PDB entry 6O22 | solution NMR | chains B and C of the 6 polymer chains in the assembly

[Chain B]
Protein: Vacuolar protein sorting-associated protein 75
Source organism: Saccharomyces cerevisiae (strain ATCC 204508 / S288c)
UniProtKB: P53853 (VPS75_YEAST); residue numbers follow UniProt; this construct covers 1-264
Chain sequence (264 residues; numbered 1 to 264; the number before each row is that of its first residue):
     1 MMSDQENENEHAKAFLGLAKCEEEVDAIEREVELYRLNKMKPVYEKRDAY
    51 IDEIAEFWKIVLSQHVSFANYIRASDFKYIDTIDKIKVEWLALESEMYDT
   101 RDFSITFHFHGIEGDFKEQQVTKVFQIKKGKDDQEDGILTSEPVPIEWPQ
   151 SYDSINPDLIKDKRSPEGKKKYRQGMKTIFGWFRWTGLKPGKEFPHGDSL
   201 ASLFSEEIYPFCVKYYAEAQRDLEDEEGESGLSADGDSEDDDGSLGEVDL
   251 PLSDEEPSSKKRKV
Unresolved in the structure: 1-8, 226-264
Swiss-Prot annotation at these positions:
  - modified residue: Ser3 (Phosphoserine)
  - mutagenesis: Ala19 (A19D: Decreases RTT109 binding; A19I: Mildly decreases RTT109 activity stimulation), Cys21 to Val32 (Abolishes dimer formation. Decreases activity and binding to RTT109), Arg73 to Ala74 (Decreases RTT109 binding and activity stimulation), Glu167 to Thr178 (Decreases RTT109 activity stimulation), Arg173 to Lys177 (Decreases RTT109 binding and activity stimulation), Ser205 to Glu207 (Decreases RTT109 activity stimulation), Glu206 to Glu207 (Increases acetylation of histone H3 'Lys-56'; Decreases RTT109 activity stimulation), Glu218 to Asp222 (Decreases RTT109 binding and activity stimulation), Ser233 to Val264 (Decreases RTT109 activity stimulation)
What the authors report for this chain:
  - mutagenesis - E206A/E207A: increased catalytic activity

[Chain C]
Protein: Histone acetyltransferase RTT109
Source organism: Saccharomyces cerevisiae (strain ATCC 204508 / S288c)
Notes: EC 2.3.1.48
UniProtKB: Q07794 (RT109_YEAST); numbering as in UniProt (aligned over 1-436)
Chain sequence (442 residues; numbered -5 to 436; the number before each row is that of its first residue; numbers below 1 keep their minus sign (Gly-5 is residue -5)):
    -5 GMDPNSMSLNDFLSSVLPVSEQFEYLSLQSIPLETHAVVTPNKDDKRVPK
    45 STIKTQHFFSLFHQGKVFFSLEVYVYVTLWDEADAERLIFVSKADTNGYC
    95 NTRVSVRDITKIILEFILSIDPNYYLQKVKPAIRSYKKISPELISAASTP
   145 ARTLRILARRLKQSGSTVLKEIESPRFQQDLYLSFTCPREILTKICLFTR
   195 PASQYLFPDSSKNSKKHILNGEELMKWWGFILDRLLIECFQNDTQAKLRI
   245 PGEDPARVRSYLRGMKYPLWQVGDIFTSKENSLAVYNIPLFPDDPKARFI
   295 HQLAEEDRLLKVSLSSFWIELQERQEFKLSVTSSVMGISGYSLATPSLFP
   345 SSADVIVPKSRKQFRAIKKYITGEEYDTEEGAIEAFTNIRDFLLLRMATN
   395 LQSLTGKREHRERNQPVPASNINTLAITMLKPRKKAKALPKT
Unresolved in the structure: 419-436
Sequence notes: expression tag (-5 to 0)
Swiss-Prot annotation at these positions:
  - region: Leu419 to Leu433 (Interaction with ASF1)
  - active site: Asp288 (Proton donor/acceptor)
  - binding site (acetyl-CoA): Ala88 to Thr90, Arg97 to Arg101, Phe192, Ala196, His211 to Leu213, Trp221
  - modified residue: Lys290 (N6-acetyllysine)
  - mutagenesis: Glu66 (E66A: Mildly increases sensitivity to methyl methane sulfonate, camptothecin and hydroxyurea (genotoxic stress)), Phe84 (F84A: Increases sensitivity to methyl methane sulfonate, camptothecin and hydroxyurea (genotoxic stress)), Asp89 (D89A: Abolishes histone acetylase activity; D89N: Decreases histone acetylase activity. Decreases expression (at protein level) ...), Leu148 (L148D: Decreases binding and activity stimulation by VPS75. Decreases acetylation of histone H3 'Lys-9' and 'Lys-27'), Ile150 to Leu151 (Decreases binding and activity stimulation by VPS75), Arg194 (R194A/E: Decreases histone acetylase activity), Tyr199 (Y199S: Decreases histone acetylase activity. Increases sensitivity to methyl methane sulfonate and hydroxyurea (genotoxic stress)), His211 (H211A: Decreases histone acetylase activity; when associated with A-222), Trp221 (W221A: Decreases histone acetylase activity; when associated with A-211), Trp222 (W222F: Decreases histone acetylase activity. Increases sensitivity to methyl methane sulfonate and hydroxyurea (genotoxic stress)), Phe285 (F285A: Increases sensitivity to methyl methane sulfonate, camptothecin and hydroxyurea (genotoxic stress)), Asp287 to Asp288 (Decreases histone acetylase activity), 12 further mutagenesis entries in UniProt

[Interface between chain B and chain C]
Pairs across the interface (28):
  Ala12(B) with Ala152(C)
  Phe15(B) with Leu148(C); Leu155(C)
  Leu16(B) with Ala152(C)
  Leu18(B) with Leu148(C)
  Ala19(B) with Ala145(C); Arg149(C)
  Glu23(B) with Ala145(C); Arg149(C)
  Gly130(B) with Thr143(C)
  Lys131(B) with Thr143(C)
  Asp132(B) with Ala141(C); Ser142(C); Thr143(C); Arg146(C)
  Asp133(B) with Lys131(C); Ala141(C)
  Gln134(B) with Ala140(C); Ala141(C); Ser142(C); Thr143(C); Pro144(C)
  Glu167(B) with Lys305(C)
  Lys169(B) with Asp301(C)
  Lys170(B) with Glu300(C); Asp301(C)
  Arg173(B) with Asp301(C)
  Lys177(B) with Glu299(C)
Also at the interface, not in a pair above, chain B (19 interface residues in all): Lys20, Glu22, Pro166
Also at the interface, not in a pair above, chain C (19 interface residues in all): Leu151, Arg302, Leu304
From the paper, about this interface:
  - interface residues, chain C: Glu299(C), Asp301(C)

[In short]
Chain B and chain C each contribute 19 residues to their interface. From UniProt: 35 mutagenesis sites on
chain B; active-site residue Asp288(C), 14 acetyl-CoA-binding residues and 41 mutagenesis sites on chain C.
The paper reports that E206A/E207A of chain B increase catalytic activity; interface residues Glu299(C) and
Asp301(C).
Here chain B is Vacuolar protein sorting-associated protein 75 and chain C is Histone acetyltransferase
RTT109, both from Saccharomyces cerevisiae (strain ATCC 204508 / S288c). Entry 6O22 (Structure of
Asf1-H3:H4-Rtt109-Vps75 histone chaperone-lysine acetyltransferase complex with the histone substrate) was
determined by solution NMR.
